PDB entry 5CRK | X-ray diffraction, 2.48 A resolution | chains O and E of the 3 polymer chains in the assembly

# Chain O
Protein: Transcription termination factor 1, mitochondrial
Source organism: Homo sapiens
Reference sequence: B4DPR9 (B4DPR9_HUMAN); residues 73-396 here correspond to UniProt positions 53-376 (UniProt number = residue number - 20)
Chain sequence (324 residues; each row starts with the number of its first residue):
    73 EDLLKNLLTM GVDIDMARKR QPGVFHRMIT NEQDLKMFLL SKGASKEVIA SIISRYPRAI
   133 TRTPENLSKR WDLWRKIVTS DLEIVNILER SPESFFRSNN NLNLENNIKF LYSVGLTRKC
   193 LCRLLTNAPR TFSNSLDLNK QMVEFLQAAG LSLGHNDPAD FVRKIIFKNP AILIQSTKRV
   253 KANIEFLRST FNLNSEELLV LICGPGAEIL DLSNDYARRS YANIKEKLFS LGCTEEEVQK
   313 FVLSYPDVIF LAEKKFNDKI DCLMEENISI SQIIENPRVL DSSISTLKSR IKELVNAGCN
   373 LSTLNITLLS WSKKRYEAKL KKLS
Construct notes: engineered mutation Ala243 (Phe223 in B4DPR9)
What the authors report for this chain:
  - binding site for the 22-nt DNA strand: Arg162, Asp283
  - conformationally variable residues (side-chain flip): Asp283, Phe322
  - binding site for the 22-nt DNA strand (chain E): Phe322

# Chain E
Molecule: 22-nt DNA strand
Sequence (22 nucleotides; each row starts with the number of its first residue):
     1 TAAGATGGCA GAGCCCGGTA AT

# How chain O and chain E interact
Pairs across the interface - 44 pairs, chain O then chain E:
  Gly95(O) with DA3(E), phosphate contact
  Val96(O) with DG4(E), phosphate contact
  His98(O) with DA3(E), salt bridge to the phosphate
  Arg99(O) with DG4(E), salt bridge to the phosphate
  Arg130(O) with DG4(E), salt bridge to the phosphate; DA5(E), phosphate contact
  Arg134(O) with DA5(E), salt bridge to the phosphate
  Arg169(O) with DT6(E), base contact; DG7(E), hydrogen bond to the base; DG8(E), base contact
  Ser170(O) with DT6(E), hydrogen bond to the phosphate
  Asn171(O) with DA5(E), phosphate contact
  Arg202(O) with DG7(E), base contact; DG8(E), hydrogen bond to the base
  Asn206(O) with DG7(E), phosphate contact
  Ser207(O) with DG7(E), hydrogen bond to the phosphate
  Leu210(O) with DG7(E), phosphate contact; DG8(E), phosphate contact
  Ser248(O) with DC9(E), hydrogen bond to the phosphate
  Lys250(O) with DC9(E), phosphate contact
  Arg251(O) with DA10(E), salt bridge to the phosphate; DG11(E), hydrogen bond to the base
  Ser285(O) with DA10(E), hydrogen bond to the phosphate; DG11(E), base contact
  Asn286(O) with DA10(E), phosphate contact
  Tyr288(O) with DA12(E), sugar contact
  Phe322(O) with DA12(E), sugar contact; DG13(E), base contact
  Leu323(O) with DG13(E), phosphate contact
  Ala324(O) with DG13(E), hydrogen bond to the phosphate
  Lys327(O) with DG13(E), salt bridge to the phosphate; DC14(E), salt bridge to the phosphate
  Lys331(O) with DC14(E), salt bridge to the phosphate
  Asp353(O) with DC14(E), sugar contact; DC15(E), hydrogen bond to the base
  Ser354(O) with DC15(E), phosphate contact
  Ser355(O) with DC14(E), phosphate contact; DC15(E), hydrogen bond to the phosphate
  Thr358(O) with DC15(E), hydrogen bond to the phosphate
  Ser384(O) with DC16(E), phosphate contact
  Lys385(O) with DC16(E), hydrogen bond to the phosphate
  Arg387(O) with DG17(E), base contact; DG18(E), hydrogen bond to the base; DT19(E), base contact
Other interface residues (no listed pair), chain O (40 interface residues in all): Tyr128, Thr133, Asn172, Asp283, Leu284, Tyr317, Arg350, Trp383, Lys386

# In short
40 residues of chain O and 17 residues of chain E are in contact, with 13 hydrogen bonds and 8 salt bridges.
Polar pairs include Arg169(O)-DG7(E), Arg202(O)-DG8(E) and Arg251(O)-DG11(E). From the paper: a binding site
for the 22-nt DNA strand at Arg162(O) and Asp283(O); a binding site for the 22-nt DNA strand (chain E) at
Phe322(O).
Here chain O is Transcription termination factor 1, mitochondrial (Homo sapiens) and chain E is a 22-nt DNA
strand. Entry 5CRK (Crystal Structure of the MTERF1 F243A substitution bound to the termination sequence) was
determined by X-ray diffraction, deposited together with 5CKY, 5CO0 and 5CRJ.
